3W1J - chains E and F of the 10 polymer chains in the assembly; structure by X-ray diffraction, 3.25 A resolution.

== Chain E (and F) ==
Protein: L-seryl-tRNA(Sec) selenium transferase
From: Aquifex aeolicus
Notes: EC 2.9.1.1; fragment: the core and C-terminal domains; chain F of this document is another copy of the same molecule, construct and numbering; everything in this record applies to it too
UniProt: O67140 (SELA_AQUAE); residues 62-452 here = UniProt positions 62-452
Chain sequence (392 residues; row label = number of the first residue in the row):
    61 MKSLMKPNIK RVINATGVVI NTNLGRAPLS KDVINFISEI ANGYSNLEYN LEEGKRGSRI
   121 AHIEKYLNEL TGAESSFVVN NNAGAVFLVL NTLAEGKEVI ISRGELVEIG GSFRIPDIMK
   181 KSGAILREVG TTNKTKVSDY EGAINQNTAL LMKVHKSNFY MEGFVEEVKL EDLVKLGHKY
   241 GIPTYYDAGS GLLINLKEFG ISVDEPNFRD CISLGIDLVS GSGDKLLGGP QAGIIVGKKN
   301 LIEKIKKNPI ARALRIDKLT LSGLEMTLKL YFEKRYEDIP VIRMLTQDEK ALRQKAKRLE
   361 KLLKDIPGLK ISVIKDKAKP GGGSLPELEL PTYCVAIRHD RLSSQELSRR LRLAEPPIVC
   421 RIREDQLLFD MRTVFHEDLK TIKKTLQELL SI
Modified / non-standard residues: Lys285 ((2S)-2-amino-6-[[3-hydroxy-2-methyl-5-(phosphonooxymethyl)pyridin-4-yl]methylideneamino]hexanoic acid; LLP)
Sequence notes: expression tag (61)
Bound ions: K+: Asn140, Asp317
Ligand contacts:
  - thiosulfate (THJ), molecule 1: Thr76, Asn81, Asn83, Leu84, Val419
  - thiosulfate (THJ), molecule 2: Val78, Ile80, Asn81, Thr82, Asn83, Gly382, Gly383
  - thiosulfate (THJ), molecule 3: Thr82, Arg86, Ile169, Gly170, Gly171
Curated features (UniProtKB/Swiss-Prot):
  - modified residue: Lys285 (N6-(pyridoxal phosphate)lysine)
From the paper describing this entry:
  - binding site for thiosulfate: Arg86, Arg312, Arg315
  - mutagenesis - R86A, N218A, F224A, R312A, R315A: decreased catalytic activity
  - catalytic residues: Arg119, Asp284
  - catalytic residues: Lys285 (proposed by the authors, not directly observed)
  - mutagenesis - T191Y/T192Y/D199R/Y220P: abolished catalytic activity

== Interface between chain E and chain F ==
Contacting residue pairs - 177 pairs, chain E then chain F:
  Met61(E) with Glu129(F), hydrogen bond (backbone-side chain); Phe332(F)
  Leu64(E) with Lys125(F); Tyr126(F), hydrogen bond (backbone-side chain)
  Met65(E) with Lys329(F)
  Pro67(E) with Phe96(F), hydrophobic; Glu325(F); Lys329(F)
  Asn68(E) with Asn106(F), hydrogen bond (backbone-side chain); His122(F), hydrogen bond; Lys125(F); Glu325(F), hydrogen bond (backbone-side chain)
  Ile69(E) with Phe96(F); Ile100(F), hydrophobic; Asn106(F); His122(F); Leu321(F), hydrophobic; Glu325(F), hydrogen bond (backbone-side chain)
  Lys70(E) with Ile100(F); Ser105(F); Asn106(F), hydrogen bond (backbone-side chain); Leu111(F)
  Arg71(E) with Tyr104(F)
  Val72(E) with Tyr104(F), hydrogen bond (backbone-backbone); Ser105(F); Asn106(F)
  Asn74(E) with Tyr104(F)
  Val78(E) with Tyr104(F)
  Val79(E) with Tyr104(F), hydrogen bond (backbone-side chain)
  Thr82(E) with Glu108(F)
  Asn83(E) with Ser105(F); Leu107(F); Glu108(F), hydrogen bond (backbone-backbone); Tyr109(F), hydrogen bond (backbone-backbone); Arg116(F)
  Leu84(E) with Tyr104(F), hydrophobic; Ser105(F), hydrogen bond (backbone-backbone)
  Gly85(E) with Leu107(F); Lys318(F), hydrogen bond (backbone-side chain)
  Arg86(E) with Arg312(F)
  Pro88(E) with Ala101(F); Asn102(F); Gly103(F); Tyr104(F), hydrophobic
  Leu89(E) with Ala101(F), hydrogen bond (backbone-backbone); Asn102(F)
  Ile94(E) with Ser98(F); Ala101(F); Asn102(F)
  Phe96(E) with Pro67(F), hydrophobic; Ile69(F)
  Ser98(E) with Ile94(F)
  Glu99(E) with Arg71(F), hydrogen bond (backbone-side chain)
  Ile100(E) with Ile69(F), hydrophobic
  Ala101(E) with Pro88(F); Leu89(F), hydrogen bond (backbone-backbone); Ile94(F)
  Asn102(E) with Arg71(F), hydrogen bond; Pro88(F); Leu89(F); Lys91(F); Ile94(F); Phe435(F)
  Gly103(E) with Arg71(F); Pro88(F); Phe435(F)
  Tyr104(E) with Arg71(F); Val72(F), hydrogen bond (backbone-backbone); Asn74(F); Val79(F), hydrogen bond (side chain-backbone); Leu84(F); Arg86(F); Pro88(F); Met344(F), hydrogen bond; Thr433(F)
  Ser105(E) with Lys70(F); Val72(F); Asn83(F); Leu84(F), hydrogen bond (backbone-backbone); Gly85(F)
  Asn106(E) with Asn68(F), hydrogen bond (side chain-backbone); Ile69(F); Lys70(F), hydrogen bond (side chain-backbone); Val72(F); Asn83(F)
  Leu107(E) with Asn83(F); Gly85(F)
  Glu108(E) with Thr82(F); Asn83(F)
  Tyr109(E) with Asn83(F)
  Leu111(E) with Lys70(F); Arg412(F), hydrogen bond (backbone-side chain); Pro417(F), hydrophobic
  Glu112(E) with Arg412(F), hydrogen bond (backbone-side chain); Leu413(F)
  Glu113(E) with Arg412(F)
  Gly114(E) with Arg412(F)
  Arg116(E) with Asn83(F)
  Arg119(E) with Gln291(F)
  His122(E) with Leu64(F); Lys66(F); Asn68(F)
  Lys125(E) with Met61(F); Leu64(F)
  Tyr126(E) with Leu64(F), hydrogen bond (side chain-backbone)
  Glu129(E) with Met61(F), hydrogen bond (side chain-backbone); Leu64(F)
  Asn140(E) with Asn140(F); Ala313(F), hydrogen bond (side chain-backbone); Leu314(F); Arg315(F), hydrogen bond (side chain-backbone)
  Asn141(E) with Arg312(F), hydrogen bond (side chain-backbone); Ala313(F)
  Ala143(E) with Arg312(F); Ala313(F)
  Gly144(E) with Ala313(F)
  Phe147(E) with Ile310(F), hydrophobic
  Asn151(E) with Lys181(F), hydrogen bond
  Glu155(E) with Lys181(F), salt bridge
  Gly171(E) with Arg116(F)
  Ser172(E) with Arg312(F); Arg315(F)
  Phe173(E) with Arg312(F)
  Lys181(E) with Asn151(F), hydrogen bond; Glu155(F), salt bridge
  Lys285(E) with Arg312(F)
  Gln291(E) with Arg119(F), hydrogen bond; Arg315(F), hydrogen bond (side chain-backbone); Ile316(F); Asp317(F)
  Asn308(E) with Lys181(F)
  Pro309(E) with Lys181(F)
  Ile310(E) with Phe147(F), hydrophobic
  Arg312(E) with Arg86(F); Asn141(F), hydrogen bond (backbone-side chain); Ala143(F); Ser172(F); Phe173(F); Lys285(F)
  Ala313(E) with Asn140(F), hydrogen bond (backbone-side chain); Asn141(F), hydrogen bond (backbone-side chain); Ala143(F); Gly144(F); Leu314(F)
  Leu314(E) with Asn140(F); Ala313(F); Leu314(F), hydrophobic
  Arg315(E) with Arg86(F); Asn140(F), hydrogen bond (backbone-side chain); Asn141(F), hydrogen bond (backbone-side chain); Ser172(F); Gln291(F), hydrogen bond (backbone-side chain)
  Ile316(E) with Gln291(F)
  Asp317(E) with Gln291(F); Asp317(F); Thr320(F)
  Lys318(E) with Gly85(F), hydrogen bond (side chain-backbone); Ala87(F), hydrogen bond (side chain-backbone)
  Leu319(E) with Ile97(F), hydrophobic
  Thr320(E) with Asp317(F); Leu319(F)
  Leu321(E) with Ile69(F), hydrophobic
  Ser322(E) with Ile69(F)
  Glu325(E) with Pro67(F); Asn68(F), hydrogen bond (side chain-backbone); Ile69(F), hydrogen bond (side chain-backbone)
  Lys329(E) with Met65(F); Pro67(F)
  Met344(E) with Tyr104(F)
  Arg412(E) with Tyr109(F); Leu111(F), hydrogen bond (side chain-backbone); Glu112(F), hydrogen bond (side chain-backbone); Glu113(F); Gly114(F)
  Leu413(E) with Glu112(F)
  Pro417(E) with Leu111(F), hydrophobic
  Val419(E) with Tyr109(F)
Other interface residues (no listed pair), chain E (84 interface residues in all): Lys66, Asn81, Lys91, Ile169, Asp177, Pro290, Phe435
Other interface residues (no listed pair), chain F (87 interface residues in all): Ser63, Val78, Glu99, Ile169, Asp177, Asn308, Pro309, Ser322, Val419, Glu437

== In short ==
84 residues of chain E and 87 residues of chain F are in contact; the contacts include 46 hydrogen bonds and 2
salt bridges. Among the polar pairs are Glu155(E)-Lys181(F), Met61(E)-Glu129(F) and Leu64(E)-Tyr126(F). From
the paper: catalytic residues Arg119(E), Asp284(E) and Lys285(E); R86A, N218A and F224A of chain E, among
others, reduce catalytic activity; 6 substitutions were tested in all.
Both chains are L-seryl-tRNA(Sec) selenium transferase (Aquifex aeolicus). Entry 3W1J (Crystal structure of
the N-terminal truncated selenocysteine synthase SelA in complex with thiosulfate) was determined by X-ray
diffraction together with 3W1H, 3W1I and 3W1K from the same study.
